PDB entry 7CNY | X-ray diffraction, 2.12 A resolution | chains A and B of the 4 polymer chains in the assembly

[Chain A]
Protein: Phosphatidylserine decarboxylase beta chain
From: Escherichia coli K-12
Notes: EC 4.1.1.65
UniProtKB: A0A6D2XQZ0 (A0A6D2XQZ0_ECOLI); numbering as in UniProt (aligned over 1-253)
Sequence (253 residues; each row starts with the number of its first residue):
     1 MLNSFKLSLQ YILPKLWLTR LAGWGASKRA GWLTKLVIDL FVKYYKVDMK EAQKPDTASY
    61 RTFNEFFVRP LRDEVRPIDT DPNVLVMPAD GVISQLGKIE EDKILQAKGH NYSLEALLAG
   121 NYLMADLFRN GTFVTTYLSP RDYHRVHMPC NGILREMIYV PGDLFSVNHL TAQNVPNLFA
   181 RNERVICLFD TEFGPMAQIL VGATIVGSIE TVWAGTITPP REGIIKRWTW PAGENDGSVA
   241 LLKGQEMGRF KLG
Residues lining bound ligands: G8C (1,2-Dioctanoyl-SN-Glycero-3-Phosphoethanolamine): Val37, Phe41, Tyr45, Phe63, Tyr137, Leu138, Pro140, Ser166, Val167, Ala203, Thr204, Ile205, Val206, Leu252
Reported in the primary citation:
  - binding site for G8C: Val37, Phe41, Phe63, Tyr137, Val167, Thr204, Leu252
  - catalytic residues: His144 (proposed by the authors, not directly observed)
  - mutagenesis - S166A: unchanged catalytic activity
  - mutagenesis - Y137F, Y137F/S166A: decreased catalytic activity
  - mutagenesis - H144A, H144N: abolished catalytic activity
  - mutagenesis - H144A, H144N: abolished binding to 10PS or 14PS
  - mutagenesis - H144A, H144N: decreased binding to 8PE
  - catalytic residues: Asp90, Asp142
  - mutagenesis - D90A, D90N: unchanged catalytic activity on PS decarboxylation

[Chain B]
Protein: Phosphatidylserine decarboxylase alpha chain
From: Escherichia coli K-12
Notes: EC 4.1.1.65
UniProtKB: A0A6D2XQZ0 (A0A6D2XQZ0_ECOLI); residue numbers follow UniProt; this construct covers 254-287
Sequence (42 residues; numbered 254 to 295; the number before each row is that of its first residue):
   254 XTVINLFAPG KVNLVEQLES LSVTKIGQPL AVSTGHHHHH HG
Unresolved in the structure: 288-295
Covalently attached groups: 1,2-Dioctanoyl-SN-Glycero-3-Phosphoethanolamine (G8C) linked to PYR_254
Modified residues: PYR (pyruvic acid) at position 254
Construct notes: modified residue (254); expression tag (288-295)

[Chain A / chain B interface]
Contacting residue pairs - 112 pairs, chain A then chain B:
  Arg76(A) - Ile279(B)
  Pro77(A) - Gly280(B)
  Ile78(A) - Gly280(B)
  Asp79(A) - Gly280(B)  hydrogen bond (backbone-backbone)
  Asp79(A) - Pro282(B)
  Asn83(A) - Ala284(B)
  Asn83(A) - Val285(B)
  Asn83(A) - Ser286(B)  hydrogen bond (backbone-backbone)
  Val84(A) - Pro282(B)  hydrophobic
  Val84(A) - Ala284(B)
  Leu85(A) - Phe260(B)  hydrophobic
  Leu85(A) - Val265(B)  hydrophobic
  Leu85(A) - Pro282(B)
  Leu85(A) - Leu283(B)  hydrogen bond (backbone-backbone)
  Leu85(A) - Ala284(B)  hydrogen bond (backbone-backbone)
  Val86(A) - Gly280(B)
  Val86(A) - Gln281(B)
  Val86(A) - Leu283(B)
  Met87(A) - Leu271(B)  hydrophobic
  Met87(A) - Thr277(B)
  Met87(A) - Lys278(B)  hydrogen bond (side chain-backbone)
  Met87(A) - Ile279(B)
  Met87(A) - Gly280(B)  hydrogen bond (backbone-backbone)
  Met87(A) - Gln281(B)  hydrogen bond (backbone-backbone)
  Met87(A) - Pro282(B)
  Met87(A) - Leu283(B)
  Pro88(A) - Val256(B)  hydrophobic
  Pro88(A) - Asn258(B)
  Pro88(A) - Ile279(B)
  Pro88(A) - Leu283(B)
  Ala89(A) - Thr277(B)  hydrogen bond (backbone-side chain)
  Ala89(A) - Ile279(B)  hydrophobic
  Asp90(A) - Thr277(B)
  Asp90(A) - Lys278(B)
  Asp90(A) - Ile279(B)  hydrogen bond (side chain-backbone)
  Gly91(A) - Val276(B)
  Gly91(A) - Thr277(B)  hydrogen bond (backbone-backbone)
  Val92(A) - Ser275(B)
  Val92(A) - Thr277(B)  hydrogen bond (backbone-side chain)
  Ile93(A) - Glu272(B)
  Ile93(A) - Ser273(B)
  Ile93(A) - Leu274(B)  hydrogen bond (backbone-backbone)
  Ile93(A) - Ser275(B)  hydrogen bond (backbone-backbone)
  Ile93(A) - Thr277(B)
  Ser94(A) - Ser273(B)  hydrogen bond (backbone-side chain)
  Gln95(A) - Ser273(B)
  Leu96(A) - Leu267(B)  hydrophobic
  Leu96(A) - Leu271(B)  hydrophobic
  Leu96(A) - Glu272(B)
  Gly97(A) - Leu267(B)
  Ile99(A) - Leu259(B)  hydrophobic
  Tyr112(A) - Ile257(B)
  Leu114(A) - Leu259(B)  hydrophobic
  Leu117(A) - Ile257(B)  hydrophobic
  Leu127(A) - Ala261(B)
  Leu127(A) - Pro262(B)
  Phe128(A) - Leu259(B)
  Phe128(A) - Phe260(B)
  Phe128(A) - Ala261(B)
  Arg129(A) - Pro262(B)
  Asn130(A) - Pro262(B)
  Gly131(A) - Phe260(B)
  Gly131(A) - Ala261(B)
  Gly131(A) - Pro262(B)
  Thr132(A) - Asn258(B)
  Thr132(A) - Leu259(B)
  Thr132(A) - Phe260(B)  hydrogen bond (backbone-backbone)
  Thr132(A) - Leu267(B)
  Phe133(A) - Asn258(B)
  Phe133(A) - Leu259(B)  hydrophobic
  Phe133(A) - Leu267(B)
  Val134(A) - Val256(B)
  Val134(A) - Ile257(B)
  Val134(A) - Asn258(B)  hydrogen bond (backbone-backbone)
  Val134(A) - Leu267(B)  hydrophobic
  Val134(A) - Leu283(B)  hydrophobic
  Thr135(A) - Thr255(B)
  Thr135(A) - Val256(B)
  Thr135(A) - Ile257(B)
  Thr136(A) - Thr255(B)
  Thr136(A) - Val256(B)  hydrogen bond (backbone-backbone)
  Thr136(A) - Thr277(B)
  Tyr137(A) - PYR_254(B)
  Leu138(A) - PYR_254(B)  hydrogen bond (backbone-backbone)
  Leu138(A) - Val256(B)  hydrophobic
  Tyr143(A) - Ile279(B)  hydrophobic
  Val146(A) - Val256(B)  hydrophobic
  His147(A) - Ile279(B)
  Pro149(A) - Asn258(B)
  Val167(A) - Thr255(B)
  Phe179(A) - Thr255(B)
  Phe179(A) - Ile257(B)  hydrophobic
  Phe193(A) - Lys264(B)
  Phe193(A) - Ser286(B)
  Pro195(A) - Ala261(B)
  Met196(A) - Leu259(B)
  Met196(A) - Phe260(B)  hydrophobic
  Ala197(A) - Ile257(B)
  Ala197(A) - Asn258(B)  hydrogen bond (backbone-side chain)
  Ala197(A) - Leu259(B)  hydrogen bond (backbone-backbone)
  Gln198(A) - Val256(B)
  Gln198(A) - Ile257(B)
  Gln198(A) - Asn258(B)  hydrogen bond
  Ile199(A) - Thr255(B)
  Ile199(A) - Val256(B)
  Ile199(A) - Ile257(B)  hydrogen bond (backbone-backbone)
  Ile199(A) - Leu259(B)  hydrophobic
  Leu200(A) - Thr255(B)
  Val201(A) - PYR_254(B)
  Val201(A) - Thr255(B)  hydrogen bond (backbone-backbone)
  Phe250(A) - PYR_254(B)
  Phe250(A) - Thr255(B)
Interface residues without a listed pair, chain A (56 interface residues in all): Ile104, Leu118, Arg145, His169, Gly194, Val206

[Summary]
56 residues of chain A face 28 of chain B across their interface, with 23 hydrogen bonds. Among the polar
pairs are Met87(A)-Lys278(B), Ala89(A)-Thr277(B) and Asp90(A)-Ile279(B). Bound to chain A: compound G8C. From
the paper: catalytic residues His144(A), Asp90(A) and Asp142(A); Y137F and Y137F/S166A of chain A reduce
catalytic activity; 7 substitutions were tested in all.
Here chain A is Phosphatidylserine decarboxylase beta chain and chain B is Phosphatidylserine decarboxylase
alpha chain, both from Escherichia coli K-12. Entry 7CNY (Crystal structure of 8PE bound PSD from E. coli
(2.12 A)) was determined by X-ray diffraction, deposited together with 7CNW, 7CNX and 7CNZ.
